Entry 2CB8 (X-ray diffraction, 1.40 A resolution); this record covers chain A.

[Chain A]
Molecule: Acyl-CoA-binding protein
Source organism: Homo sapiens
UniProt: P07108 (ACBP_HUMAN); residues 2-87 here correspond to UniProt positions 1-86 (UniProt number = residue number - 1)
Amino-acid sequence (87 residues; numbered 1 to 87; the number before each row is that of its first residue):
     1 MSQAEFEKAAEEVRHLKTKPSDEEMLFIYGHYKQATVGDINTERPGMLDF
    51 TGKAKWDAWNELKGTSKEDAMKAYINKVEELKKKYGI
Not modelled in the structure: 1
Ion coordination: Zn2+ site 1: E7 (together with tetradecanoyl-coa); Zn2+ site 2: E11, H15, D22 (together with tetradecanoyl-coa); Zn2+ site 3: E23 (shared with 2 residues of chain B); Zn2+ site 4: H31 (shared with 1 residue of chain B); Zn2+ site 5: E68 (shared with 1 residue of chain B)
Small-molecule neighbours:
  - tetradecanoyl-coa (MYA): A10, V13, R14, I28, Y29, Y32, K33, K55, Y74
  - tetradecanoyl-coa: R14, K19, D22, M25, T51
From the paper describing this entry:
  - binding site for tetradecanoyl-coa: R14, M25, L26, Y29, Y32, K33, R44, K53, A54, K55, D57, Y74
  - interface residues: N60, E61
  - Zn2+ coordination: E23, H31, E68
  - conformationally variable residues (side-chain flip): R14, K19, M25

[Overview]
Bound to chain A: tetradecanoyl-coa. The Zn2+ site 2 is built by E11, H15 and D22. From the paper: a binding
site for tetradecanoyl-coa at R14, M25 and L26 among others; interface residues N60 and E61.
Chain A is Acyl-CoA-binding protein (Homo sapiens); the structure, High resolution crystal structure of
liganded human L-ACBP, was determined by X-ray diffraction, deposited together with 2FJ9.
